PDB entry 5ZQF | X-ray diffraction, 3.87 A resolution | chains A and B of the 3 polymer chains in the assembly

# Chain A
Name: DNA topoisomerase 2-beta
Source organism: Homo sapiens
Notes: EC 5.99.1.3
UniProtKB: Q02880 (TOP2B_HUMAN); residues 445-1201 here correspond to UniProt positions 450-1206 (UniProt number = residue number + 5)
Sequence (803 residues; numbered 419 to 1221; the number before each row is that of its first residue):
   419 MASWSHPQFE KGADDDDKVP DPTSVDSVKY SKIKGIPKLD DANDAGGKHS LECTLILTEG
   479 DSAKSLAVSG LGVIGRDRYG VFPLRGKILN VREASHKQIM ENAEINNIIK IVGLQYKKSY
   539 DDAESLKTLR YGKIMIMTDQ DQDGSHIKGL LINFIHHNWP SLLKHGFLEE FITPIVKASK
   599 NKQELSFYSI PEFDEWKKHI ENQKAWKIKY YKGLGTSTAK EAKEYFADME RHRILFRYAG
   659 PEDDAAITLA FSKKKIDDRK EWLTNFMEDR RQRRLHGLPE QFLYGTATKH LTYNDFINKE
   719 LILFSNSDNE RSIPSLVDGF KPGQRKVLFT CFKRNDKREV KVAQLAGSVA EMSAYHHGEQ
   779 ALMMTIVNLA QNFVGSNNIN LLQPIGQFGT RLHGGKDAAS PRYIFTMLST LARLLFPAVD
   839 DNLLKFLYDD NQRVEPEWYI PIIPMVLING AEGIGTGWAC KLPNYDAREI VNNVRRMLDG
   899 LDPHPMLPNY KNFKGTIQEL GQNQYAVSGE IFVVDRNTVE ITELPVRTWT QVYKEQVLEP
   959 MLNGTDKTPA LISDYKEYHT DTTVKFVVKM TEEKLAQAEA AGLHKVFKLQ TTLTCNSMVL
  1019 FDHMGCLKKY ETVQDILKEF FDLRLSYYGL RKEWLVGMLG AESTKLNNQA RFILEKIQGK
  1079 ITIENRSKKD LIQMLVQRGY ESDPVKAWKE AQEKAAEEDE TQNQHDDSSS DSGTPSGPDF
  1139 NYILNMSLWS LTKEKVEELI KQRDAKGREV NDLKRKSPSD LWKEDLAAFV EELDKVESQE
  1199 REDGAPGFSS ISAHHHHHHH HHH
Unresolved in the structure: 419-451, 597-602, 616-624, 703-706, 1112-1134, 1202-1221
Construct notes: expression tag (419-444, 1202-1221)
Bound ions: Mn2+: Asp557, Asp559
UniProt features mapped onto this chain:
  - region: Lys1006 to Ser1015 (Interaction with DNA)
  - motif: Glu1029 to Phe1039 (Nuclear export signal)
  - active site: Tyr821 (O-(5'-phospho-DNA)-tyrosine intermediate)
  - binding site (Mg(2+)): Glu477, Asp557, Asp559
  - site: Lys505 (Interaction with DNA), Asn508 (Interaction with DNA), Arg677 (Interaction with DNA), Lys678 (Interaction with DNA), Lys739 (Interaction with DNA), Tyr773 (Interaction with DNA), Arg820 (Transition state stabilizer), Ile872 (Important for DNA bending), Trp947 (Interaction with DNA)
  - cross-link (Glycyl lysine isopeptide (Lys-Gly)): Lys595 (interchain with G-Cter in SUMO2), Lys600 (interchain with G-Cter in SUMO2), Lys630 (interchain with G-Cter in SUMO2), Lys638 (interchain with G-Cter in SUMO2), Lys641 (interchain with G-Cter in SUMO2), Lys671 (interchain with G-Cter in SUMO2), Lys707 (interchain with G-Cter in SUMO2), Lys1087 (interchain with G-Cter in SUMO2)
From the paper describing this entry:
  - catalytic residues: Tyr821 (citing earlier work)

# Chain B
Molecule: 8-nt DNA strand
Sequence (8 nucleotides; row label = number of the first residue in the row):
     1 AGCCGAGC

# Chain A / chain B interface
Pairs across the interface (24):
  Glu477(A) with DC8(B), phosphate contact
  Gly504(A) with DC8(B), base contact
  Lys505(A) with DG7(B), base contact; DC8(B), hydrogen bond to the base
  Ser513(A) with DA1(B), hydrogen bond to the phosphate
  Asp561(A) with DG7(B), phosphate contact; DC8(B), sugar contact
  Arg729(A) with DG7(B), sugar contact
  Lys739(A) with DG5(B), sugar contact; DA6(B), salt bridge to the phosphate
  Gln742(A) with DA6(B), hydrogen bond to the phosphate
  Tyr773(A) with DG7(B), hydrogen bond to the phosphate
  His775(A) with DG7(B), hydrogen bond to the phosphate; DC8(B), salt bridge to the phosphate
  Gly776(A) with DC8(B), hydrogen bond to the phosphate
  Ala779(A) with DG7(B), base contact
  Thr783(A) with DA6(B), hydrogen bond to the phosphate
  Asn786(A) with DG5(B), hydrogen bond to the phosphate
  Lys814(A) with DC4(B), salt bridge to the phosphate
  Glu870(A) with DC4(B), phosphate contact
  Ile872(A) with DC4(B), base contact; DG5(B), base contact
  Arg945(A) with DC4(B), sugar contact
  Trp947(A) with DC4(B), hydrogen bond to the phosphate
Also at the interface, not in a pair above, chain A (23 interface residues in all): Arg503, Ser730, Gly741, Met782

# Overview
The interface between chain A and chain B involves 23 residues on one side and 6 on the other; the contacts
include 9 hydrogen bonds and 3 salt bridges. Among the polar pairs are Lys505(A)-DC8(B), Ser513(A)-DA1(B) and
Gln742(A)-DA6(B). From UniProt: active-site residue Tyr821(A) and 3 Mg2+-binding residues on chain A. The
paper reports the catalytic residue Tyr821(A).
Chain A is DNA topoisomerase 2-beta (Homo sapiens) and chain B is an 8-nt DNA strand; the structure, Crystal
structure of human topoisomerase II beta in complex with 5-iodouridine-containing-DNA in space group P3221,
was determined by X-ray diffraction, deposited together with 5ZEN and 5ZRF.
